PDB entry 7ZH2 | electron microscopy, 2.71 A resolution | chains B and C of the 3 polymer chains in the assembly

Chain B (and C):
Protein: Spike glycoprotein, Fibritin
Source organism: Severe acute respiratory syndrome-related coronavirus
Notes: chain C of this document is another copy of the same molecule, construct and numbering; everything in this record applies to it too
UniProtKB: chimeric construct of P59594, P10104: residues 14-1193 from P59594 (SPIKE_SARS) positions 14-1193 (same numbers); residues 1207-1233 from P10104 positions 458-484 (UniProt number = residue number - 749)
Amino-acid sequence (1227 residues; row label = number of the first residue in the row):
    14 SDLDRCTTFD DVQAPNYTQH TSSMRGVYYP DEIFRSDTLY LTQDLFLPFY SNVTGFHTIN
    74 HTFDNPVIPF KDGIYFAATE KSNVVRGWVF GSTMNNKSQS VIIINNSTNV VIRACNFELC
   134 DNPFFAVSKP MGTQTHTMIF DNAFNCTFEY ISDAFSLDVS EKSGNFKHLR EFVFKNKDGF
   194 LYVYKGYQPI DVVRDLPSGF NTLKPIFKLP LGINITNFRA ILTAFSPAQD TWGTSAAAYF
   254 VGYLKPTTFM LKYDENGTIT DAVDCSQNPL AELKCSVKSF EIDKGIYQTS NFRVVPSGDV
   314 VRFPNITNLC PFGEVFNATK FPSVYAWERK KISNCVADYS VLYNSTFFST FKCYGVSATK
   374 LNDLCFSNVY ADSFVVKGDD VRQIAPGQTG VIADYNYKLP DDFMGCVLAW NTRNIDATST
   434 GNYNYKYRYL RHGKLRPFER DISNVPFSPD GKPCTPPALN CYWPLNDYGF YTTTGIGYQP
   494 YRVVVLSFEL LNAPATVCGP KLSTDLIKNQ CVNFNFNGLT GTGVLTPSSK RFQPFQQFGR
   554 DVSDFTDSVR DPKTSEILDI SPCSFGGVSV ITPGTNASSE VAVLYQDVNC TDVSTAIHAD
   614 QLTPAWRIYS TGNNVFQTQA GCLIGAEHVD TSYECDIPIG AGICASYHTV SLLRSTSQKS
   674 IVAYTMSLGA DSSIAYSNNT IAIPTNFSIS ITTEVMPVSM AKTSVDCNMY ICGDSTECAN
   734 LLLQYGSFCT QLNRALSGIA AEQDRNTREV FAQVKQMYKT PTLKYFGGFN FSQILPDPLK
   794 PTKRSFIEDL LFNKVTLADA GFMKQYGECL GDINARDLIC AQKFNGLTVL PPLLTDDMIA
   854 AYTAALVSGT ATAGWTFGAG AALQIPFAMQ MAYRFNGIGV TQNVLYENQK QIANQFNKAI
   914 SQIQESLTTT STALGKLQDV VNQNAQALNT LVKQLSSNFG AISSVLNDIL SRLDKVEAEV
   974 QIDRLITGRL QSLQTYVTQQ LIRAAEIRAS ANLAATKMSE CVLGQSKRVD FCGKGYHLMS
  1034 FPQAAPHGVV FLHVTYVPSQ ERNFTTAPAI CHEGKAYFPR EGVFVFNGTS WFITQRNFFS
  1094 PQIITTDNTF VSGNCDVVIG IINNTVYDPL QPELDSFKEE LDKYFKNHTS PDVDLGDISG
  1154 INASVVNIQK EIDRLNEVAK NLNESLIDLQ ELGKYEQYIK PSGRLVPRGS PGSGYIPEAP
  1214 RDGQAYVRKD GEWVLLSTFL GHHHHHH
Disordered / not traced: 14-29, 141-149, 168-177, 239-245, 605-617, 662-671, 867-873, 1106-1240
Differences from the reference sequence: conflict Asp77 (Gly in P59594), Thr244 (Ile in P59594), Leu1228 (Phe479 in P10104); linker (1194-1206); expression tag (1234-1240)
Swiss-Prot annotation at these positions:
  - region: Ser798 to Tyr819 (Fusion peptide 1), Lys817 to Phe837 (Fusion peptide 2), Asp1145 to Glu1184 (Heptad repeat 2)
  - site (Cleavage): Arg667, Ser668, Arg797, Ser798
  - glycosylation (N-linked (GlcNAc...) asparagine): Asn29, Asn65, Asn73, Asn109, Asn118, Asn119, Asn158, Asn227, Asn269, Asn318, Asn330, Asn357, Asn589, Asn602, Asn691, Asn699, Asn783, Asn1056, Asn1080, Asn1116 and 3 more in UniProt
Disulfide bonds: Cys128-Cys159, Cys278-Cys288, Cys323-Cys348, Cys366-Cys419, Cys378-Cys511, Cys467-Cys474, Cys524-Cys576, Cys603-Cys635, Cys648-Cys657, Cys725-Cys731, Cys822-Cys833, Cys1014-Cys1025
Glycans and other covalent adducts: N-acetylglucosamine (NAG) linked to Asn109, Asn119, Asn158, Asn227, Asn269, Asn318, Asn357, Asn602, Asn699, Asn783

Chain B / chain C interface:
Residue-residue contacts (186):
  Tyr42(B) - Gln546(C)
  Glu45(B) - Asn505(C)
  Glu45(B) - Phe548(C)
  Glu45(B) - Gln549(C)
  Ile46(B) - Asn505(C)
  Ile46(B) - Gln549(C)
  Ile46(B) - Phe551(C)
  Ile46(B) - Arg553(C)
  Phe47(B) - Lys543(C)
  Phe47(B) - Arg544(C)
  Phe47(B) - Phe545(C)  hydrophobic
  Phe47(B) - Gln549(C)
  Phe47(B) - Phe551(C)  hydrogen bond (backbone-backbone)
  Phe47(B) - Gly552(C)
  Phe47(B) - Arg553(C)  hydrogen bond (backbone-backbone)
  Arg48(B) - Arg553(C)
  Thr51(B) - Val555(C)
  Lys110(B) - Ser456(C)  hydrogen bond (backbone-side chain)
  Gln112(B) - Ile455(C)
  Asn189(B) - Glu452(C)
  Asp191(B) - Pro450(C)
  Asp191(B) - Phe451(C)
  Gly192(B) - Pro450(C)
  Gly192(B) - Phe451(C)
  Phe193(B) - Arg342(C)
  Phe193(B) - Tyr383(C)  hydrophobic
  Pro223(B) - Arg342(C)
  Pro223(B) - Tyr383(C)
  Leu224(B) - Arg453(C)  hydrogen bond (backbone-side chain)
  Gly225(B) - Phe451(C)
  Gly225(B) - Glu452(C)
  Gly225(B) - Arg453(C)  hydrogen bond (backbone-backbone)
  Ile226(B) - Glu452(C)
  Asn227(B) - Glu452(C)
  Tyr356(B) - Gly403(C)
  Tyr356(B) - Val404(C)
  Tyr356(B) - Asp407(C)  hydrogen bond
  Tyr356(B) - Tyr408(C)  hydrophobic
  Asn357(B) - Tyr442(C)
  Asn357(B) - Asn479(C)
  Phe360(B) - Lys390(C)
  Phe360(B) - Tyr440(C)
  Phe361(B) - Asp392(C)
  Phe361(B) - Arg395(C)  hydrogen bond (backbone-side chain)
  Ser362(B) - Asp392(C)
  Ser362(B) - Arg395(C)
  Phe364(B) - Arg395(C)
  Phe364(B) - Thr402(C)
  Ala371(B) - Thr402(C)
  Asn375(B) - Lys447(C)
  Asp414(B) - Val969(C)
  Asp719(B) - Ser303(C)
  Asp719(B) - Asn304(C)  hydrogen bond (side chain-backbone)
  Asp719(B) - Arg306(C)  salt bridge
  Met722(B) - Asn304(C)  hydrogen bond
  Met722(B) - Arg306(C)
  Met722(B) - Ser577(C)
  Gly726(B) - Arg306(C)
  Asp727(B) - Thr535(C)
  Asp727(B) - Pro575(C)
  Asp727(B) - Cys576(C)
  Asp727(B) - Ser577(C)  hydrogen bond
  Gln737(B) - Asn951(C)
  Tyr738(B) - Ser950(C)
  Tyr738(B) - Asn951(C)
  Tyr738(B) - Phe952(C)
  Phe741(B) - Gln947(C)
  Phe741(B) - Ser985(C)
  Thr743(B) - Ser289(C)
  Gln744(B) - Gln947(C)  hydrogen bond
  Gln744(B) - Thr988(C)
  Arg747(B) - Gln939(C)
  Arg747(B) - Thr943(C)
  Gln769(B) - Ala683(C)
  Gln769(B) - Ser685(C)  hydrogen bond
  Met770(B) - Leu681(C)  hydrophobic
  Met770(B) - Ala683(C)  hydrogen bond (backbone-backbone)
  Met770(B) - Asp684(C)
  Met770(B) - Ser685(C)  hydrogen bond (backbone-backbone)
  Tyr771(B) - Ser685(C)
  Tyr771(B) - Ile687(C)  hydrophobic
  Lys772(B) - Asp684(C)  salt bridge
  Lys772(B) - Ser685(C)
  Phe779(B) - Tyr689(C)
  Phe815(B) - Gln599(C)  hydrogen bond (backbone-side chain)
  Met816(B) - Gln599(C)
  Met816(B) - Asp600(C)
  Met816(B) - Gln630(C)
  Lys817(B) - Phe578(C)
  Lys817(B) - Asp600(C)  hydrogen bond (backbone-side chain)
  Gln818(B) - Asp600(C)
  Gln818(B) - Asn602(C)
  Tyr819(B) - Val537(C)
  Tyr819(B) - Pro575(C)  hydrogen bond (side chain-backbone)
  Tyr819(B) - Cys576(C)
  Tyr819(B) - Phe578(C)  hydrophobic
  Tyr819(B) - Arg620(C)
  Ile826(B) - Asp572(C)
  Arg829(B) - Lys543(C)
  Arg829(B) - Asp554(C)
  Arg829(B) - Asp560(C)  salt bridge
  Lys836(B) - Phe578(C)
  Lys836(B) - Asp600(C)  salt bridge
  Phe837(B) - Pro575(C)
  Phe837(B) - Phe578(C)  hydrophobic
  Gly839(B) - Asn304(C)
  Thr841(B) - Gln599(C)
  Val842(B) - Gln599(C)  hydrogen bond (backbone-side chain)
  Leu843(B) - Gln301(C)
  Pro845(B) - Ala654(C)  hydrogen bond (backbone-backbone)
  Leu846(B) - Pro651(C)  hydrophobic
  Leu846(B) - Gly653(C)
  Leu846(B) - Ala654(C)
  Leu846(B) - Gly655(C)  hydrogen bond (backbone-backbone)
  Thr848(B) - Ala654(C)
  Thr848(B) - Gly655(C)
  Met851(B) - Gly655(C)
  Met851(B) - Met679(C)  hydrophobic
  Met851(B) - Leu681(C)  hydrophobic
  Ala854(B) - Leu681(C)  hydrophobic
  Tyr855(B) - Leu681(C)  hydrogen bond (side chain-backbone)
  Thr865(B) - Ile687(C)
  Thr865(B) - Tyr689(C)
  Ala875(B) - Ile687(C)  hydrophobic
  Leu876(B) - Ala695(C)
  Leu876(B) - Pro697(C)
  Gln877(B) - Ile687(C)
  Gln877(B) - Ala688(C)
  Gln877(B) - Ser690(C)
  Gln877(B) - Thr693(C)  hydrogen bond (side chain-backbone)
  Gln877(B) - Ile694(C)
  Gln877(B) - Ala695(C)
  Ile878(B) - Ile694(C)  hydrophobic
  Pro879(B) - Tyr689(C)
  Pro879(B) - Ser690(C)
  Pro879(B) - Asn691(C)
  Pro879(B) - Thr693(C)
  Phe880(B) - Tyr689(C)  hydrogen bond (backbone-side chain)
  Met882(B) - Thr1059(C)  hydrogen bond
  Met882(B) - Arg1089(C)
  Tyr886(B) - Arg1089(C)
  Asn889(B) - Glu1074(C)  hydrogen bond
  Thr894(B) - Phe1103(C)
  Gln895(B) - Pro1072(C)
  Asn896(B) - Phe1071(C)
  Asn896(B) - Ser1105(C)  hydrogen bond
  Tyr899(B) - Pro1061(C)
  Tyr899(B) - Phe1071(C)  hydrophobic
  Glu900(B) - Phe1071(C)
  Glu900(B) - Ser1105(C)
  Val945(B) - Ser556(C)  hydrogen bond (backbone-side chain)
  Leu948(B) - Ser556(C)
  Ser949(B) - Val555(C)
  Ser949(B) - Ser556(C)
  Ser949(B) - Asp557(C)
  Ser957(B) - Asp557(C)
  Val958(B) - Asp557(C)
  Asn960(B) - Thr533(C)
  Asn960(B) - Gly534(C)
  Asp961(B) - Leu504(C)
  Leu963(B) - Lys373(C)
  Ser964(B) - Lys373(C)
  Ser964(B) - Leu504(C)
  Ser964(B) - Gly531(C)
  Ser964(B) - Leu532(C)
  Ser964(B) - Thr533(C)
  Arg965(B) - Gly368(C)  hydrogen bond (side chain-backbone)
  Arg965(B) - Val369(C)
  Arg965(B) - Ser370(C)  hydrogen bond (backbone-backbone)
  Arg965(B) - Lys373(C)
  Arg965(B) - Leu503(C)
  Leu966(B) - Ser370(C)
  Leu966(B) - Lys373(C)
  Asp967(B) - Ser370(C)  hydrogen bond (backbone-side chain)
  Asp967(B) - Thr372(C)
  Asp967(B) - Lys373(C)
  Glu970(B) - Ser370(C)  hydrogen bond
  Asp976(B) - Gly953(C)
  Leu994(B) - Gln992(C)
  Leu994(B) - Ile995(C)  hydrophobic
  Arg1001(B) - Glu999(C)
  Ser1012(B) - Val1022(C)
  Ser1012(B) - Asp1023(C)
  Glu1013(B) - Arg1021(C)  salt bridge
  Glu1013(B) - Val1022(C)
  Arg1021(B) - Arg1021(C)
Interface residues without a listed pair, chain B (124 interface residues in all): Asp44, Ser111, Asn129, Lys217, Pro218, Lys221, Asn269, Tyr352, Thr363, Thr372, Ile489, Ser717, Asn721, Leu736, Gly739, Lys768, Leu776, Cys822, Leu823, Asn827, Pro844, Leu847, Ala864, Glu972, Gln987, Thr991, Ile995, Thr1009, Leu1016, Gly1017
Interface residues without a listed pair, chain C (133 interface residues in all): Thr261, Leu377, Gly400, Gln401, Pro413, Met417, Arg449, Val458, Ile489, Glu502, Ala506, Thr539, Ser542, Gln550, Ser574, Val601, Ile652, Ile656, Cys657, Thr678, Gly682, Ser686, Ile696, Ala954, Thr991, Asn1056, Ala1060, Arg1073

Overview:
Chain B and chain C form an interface of 124 and 133 residues respectively, with 31 hydrogen bonds and 5 salt
bridges. Polar contacts include Asp719(B)-Arg306(C), Lys772(B)-Asp684(C) and Arg829(B)-Asp560(C).
Chain B and chain C are both Spike glycoprotein, Fibritin (Severe acute respiratory syndrome-related
coronavirus); the structure, SARS CoV Spike protein, Closed C1 conformation, was determined by electron
microscopy together with 7ZH1 and 7ZH5 from the same study.
